Entry 7LEP (electron microscopy, 3.25 A resolution); this record covers chains A and D of the 8 polymer chains in the assembly.

== Chain A ==
Protein: Mix of AMPAR subunits (GluA1, GluA3, and GluA4)
From: Mus musculus
Amino-acid sequence (414 residues; row label = number of the first residue in the row; note: 10 numbers in that range are skipped by the numbering (no residue carries them; nothing is unmodelled there); X marks 11 residues of unknown identity (built as UNK)):
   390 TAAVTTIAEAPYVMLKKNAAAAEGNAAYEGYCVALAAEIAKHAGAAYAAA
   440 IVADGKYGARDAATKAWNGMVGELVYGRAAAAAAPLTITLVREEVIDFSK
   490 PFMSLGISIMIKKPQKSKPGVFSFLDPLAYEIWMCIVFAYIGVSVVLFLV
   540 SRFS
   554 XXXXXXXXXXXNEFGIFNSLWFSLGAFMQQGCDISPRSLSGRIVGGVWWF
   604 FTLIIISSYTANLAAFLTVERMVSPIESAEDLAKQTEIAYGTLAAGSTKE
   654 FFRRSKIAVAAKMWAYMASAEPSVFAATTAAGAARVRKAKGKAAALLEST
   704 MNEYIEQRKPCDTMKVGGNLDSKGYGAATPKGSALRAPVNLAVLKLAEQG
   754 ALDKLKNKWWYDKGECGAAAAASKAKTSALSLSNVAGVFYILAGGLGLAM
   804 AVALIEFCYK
Disordered / not traced: 554-564
Disulfide bonds: C714-C769
Ligand contacts:
  - XVD (6-[2-chloro-6-(trifluoromethoxy)phenyl]-1H-benzimidazol-2-ol): Y519, E520, M523, C524, F527
  - ZK1 ({[7-morpholin-4-yl-2,3-dioxo-6-(trifluoromethyl)-3,4-dihydroquinoxalin-1(2H)-yl]methyl}phosphonic acid): Y401, Y446, P474, L475, T476, R481, G649, S650, T682, E701, M704, Y728

== Chain D ==
Protein: Glutamate receptor 2
From: Mus musculus
UniProt: C9K0Z0 (C9K0Z0_MOUSE); residues 396-819 here correspond to UniProt positions 417-840 (UniProt number = residue number + 21)
Amino-acid sequence (424 residues; each row starts with the number of its first residue):
   396 VVTTILESPYVMMKKNHEMLEGNERYEGYCVDLAAEIAKHCGFKYKLTIV
   446 GDGKYGARDADTKIWNGMVGELVYGKADIAIAPLTITLVREEVIDFSKPF
   496 MSLGISIMIKKPQKSKPGVFSFLDPLAYEIWMCIVFAYIGVSVVLFLVSR
   546 FSPYEWHTEEFEDGRETQSSESTNEFGIFNSLWFSLGAFMRQGCDISPRS
   596 LSGRIVGGVWWFFTLIIISSYTANLAAFLTVERMVSPIESAEDLSKQTEI
   646 AYGTLDSGSTKEFFRRSKIAVFDKMWTYMRSAEPSVFVRTTAEGVARVRK
   696 SKGKYAYLLESTMNEYIEQRKPCDTMKVGGNLDSKGYGIATPKGSSLGNA
   746 VNLAVLKLNEEGLLDKLKNKWWYDKGECGSGGGDSKEKTSALSLSNVAGV
   796 FYILVGGLGLAMLVALIEFCYKSR
Disordered / not traced: 548-568
Disulfide bonds: C718-C773
Construct notes: conflict E756 (Gln777 in C9K0Z0)
Ligand contacts: ZK1 ({[7-morpholin-4-yl-2,3-dioxo-6-(trifluoromethyl)-3,4-dihydroquinoxalin-1(2H)-yl]methyl}phosphonic acid): E402, Y450, P478, L479, T480, R485, G653, S654, E705, T707, M708, Y732

== Interface between chain A and chain D ==
Contacting residue pairs (86):
  T478(A) with E755(D), hydrogen bond
  L479(A) with L748(D); K752(D); E755(D), hydrogen bond (backbone-side chain)
  E482(A) with K493(D); L748(D); L751(D)
  F487(A) with K493(D)
  S488(A) with K493(D), hydrogen bond (backbone-side chain)
  K489(A) with F491(D), hydrogen bond (side chain-backbone); S492(D); K493(D)
  P490(A) with P494(D)
  F513(A) with F607(D), hydrophobic
  F570(A) with L596(D), hydrophobic; R599(D)
  N571(A) with R599(D), hydrogen bond
  W574(A) with R599(D); W606(D), hydrophobic
  G578(A) with W606(D)
  M581(A) with R586(D), hydrogen bond (backbone-side chain); F607(D), hydrophobic
  Q582(A) with R586(D)
  Q583(A) with A583(D), hydrogen bond (side chain-backbone); R586(D), hydrogen bond; C589(D); W606(D)
  D586(A) with S592(D), hydrogen bond; R594(D), salt bridge
  I609(A) with L610(D), hydrophobic
  Y612(A) with I611(D); S614(D)
  T613(A) with S614(D), hydrogen bond
  L616(A) with A618(D), hydrophobic
  A617(A) with A618(D)
  L620(A) with N619(D); A622(D), hydrophobic
  T621(A) with A622(D); T625(D); V626(D)
  R624(A) with A622(D); F623(D); V626(D), hydrogen bond (side chain-backbone); E627(D); R628(D)
  M625(A) with V626(D), hydrophobic
  L747(A) with E486(D)
  K748(A) with L483(D)
  E751(A) with T482(D), hydrogen bond; K730(D), salt bridge
  S776(A) with E634(D)
  K779(A) with R628(D), hydrogen bond (backbone-side chain)
  S781(A) with N619(D); F623(D)
  A782(A) with D519(D); P520(D); A522(D); N619(D); F623(D)
  L783(A) with P520(D), hydrogen bond (backbone-backbone); A522(D), hydrogen bond (backbone-backbone); I525(D); S615(D); N619(D)
  S784(A) with I525(D)
  L785(A) with E524(D), hydrogen bond (backbone-side chain); I525(D), hydrophobic; C528(D), hydrophobic
  V788(A) with I525(D), hydrophobic
  V791(A) with F608(D), hydrophobic
  F792(A) with C528(D), hydrophobic; F608(D), hydrophobic
  I794(A) with V604(D)
  L795(A) with A532(D), hydrophobic; V536(D), hydrophobic; V604(D), hydrophobic
  G798(A) with I600(D)
  L799(A) with V536(D), hydrophobic; V601(D), hydrophobic
  A802(A) with S597(D), hydrogen bond (backbone-side chain); V601(D), hydrophobic
  V805(A) with L596(D), hydrophobic
  A806(A) with V543(D), hydrophobic; S597(D)
  E809(A) with L596(D); S597(D)
Also at the interface, not in a pair above, chain A (59 interface residues in all): I477, E483, S493, E566, L577, C585, I660, S725, L744, D756, L801, M803, F810
Also at the interface, not in a pair above, chain D (70 interface residues in all): I481, E487, S497, L521, G535, V539, L542, F546, Q587, P593, S595, G602, G603, W605, I612, T617, A621, I664, L727, D728, N754, K761

== Overview ==
59 residues of chain A and 70 residues of chain D are in contact; the contacts include 17 hydrogen bonds and 2
salt bridges. Among the polar pairs are D586(A)-R594(D), E751(A)-K730(D) and T478(A)-E755(D). Chain A binds
compound ZK1 and compound XVD.
Chain A is Mix of AMPAR subunits (GluA1, GluA3, and GluA4) and chain D is Glutamate receptor 2, both from Mus
musculus; the structure, The composite LBD-TMD structure combined from all hippocampal AMPAR subtypes at 3.25
Angstrom resolution, was determined by electron microscopy.
